6NKX - chains P and A of the 4 polymer chains in the assembly; structure by X-ray diffraction, 1.98 A resolution.

# Chain P
Molecule: 10-nt DNA strand
Sequence (10 nucleotides; each row starts with the number of its first residue):
     1 GCTGATGCTX
Modified / non-standard residues: 2DT (3'-deoxythymidine-5'-monophosphate) at position 10
Bound ions: Na+: DT9 (shared with Thr101(A), Val103(A), Ile106(A) of chain A)

# Chain A
Name: DNA polymerase beta
Organism: Homo sapiens
Notes: EC 2.7.7.7, 4.2.99.-
UniProt: P06746 (DPOLB_HUMAN); residues 1-335 here = UniProt positions 1-335
Chain sequence (335 residues; numbered 1 to 335; the number before each row is that of its first residue):
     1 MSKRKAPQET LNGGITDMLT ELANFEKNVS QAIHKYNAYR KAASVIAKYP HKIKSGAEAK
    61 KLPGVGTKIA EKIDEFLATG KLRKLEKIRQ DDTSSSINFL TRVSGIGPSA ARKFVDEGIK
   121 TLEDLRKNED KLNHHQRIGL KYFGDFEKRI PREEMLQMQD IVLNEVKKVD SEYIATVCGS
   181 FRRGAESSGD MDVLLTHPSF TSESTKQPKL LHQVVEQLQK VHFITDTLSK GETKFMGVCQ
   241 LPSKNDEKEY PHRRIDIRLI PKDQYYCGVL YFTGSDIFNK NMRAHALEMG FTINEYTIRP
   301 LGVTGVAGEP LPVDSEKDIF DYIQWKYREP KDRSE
Unresolved in the structure: 1-9
Sequence notes: engineered mutation Met289 (Lys in P06746)
Bound ions: Na+ site 1: Lys60, Leu62, Val65 (shared with 1 residue of chain D); Na+ site 2: Thr101, Val103, Ile106 (shared with DT9(P) of chain P); Mg2+: Asp190, Asp192 (together with 2'-deoxyguanosine-5'-triphosphate); Na+ site 3: Asp190, Asp192, Asp256 (together with 2'-deoxyguanosine-5'-triphosphate)
Small-molecule neighbours: 2'-deoxyguanosine-5'-triphosphate (DGT): Arg149, Gly179, Ser180, Arg183, Ser188, Gly189, Asp190, Asp192, Tyr271, Phe272, Thr273, Gly274, Ser275, Asp276, Asn279, Arg283
UniProt features mapped onto this chain:
  - region: Arg183 to Asp192 (DNA-binding)
  - active site: Lys72 (Nucleophile)
  - binding site (K(+)): Lys60, Leu62, Val65, Thr101, Val103, Ile106
  - binding site (Na(+)): Lys60, Leu62, Val65, Thr101, Val103, Ile106
  - binding site (dATP): Arg149, Ser180, Arg183, Gly189, Asp190
  - binding site (dCTP): Arg149, Ser180, Arg183, Gly189, Asp190
  - binding site (dGTP): Arg149, Ser180, Arg183, Gly189, Asp190, Asp192
  - binding site (dTTP): Arg149, Ser180, Arg183, Gly189, Asp190
  - binding site (Mg(2+)): Asp190, Asp192, Asp256
  - modified residue: Lys72 (N6-acetyllysine), Arg83 (Omega-N-methylarginine), Arg152 (Omega-N-methylarginine)
  - cross-link (Glycyl lysine isopeptide (Lys-Gly)): Lys41 (interchain with G-Cter in ubiquitin), Lys61 (interchain with G-Cter in ubiquitin), Lys81 (interchain with G-Cter in ubiquitin)
  - natural variant: Leu22 (L22P: Found in a gastric cancer sample; uncertain significance), Tyr39 (Y39C: Found in a gastric cancer sample; uncertain significance), Gly118 (G118V: Decreased DNA-directed DNA polymerase activity), Arg137 (R137Q: Decreased function in base-excision repair), Arg149 (R149I: Decreased DNA-directed DNA polymerase activity), Asp160 (D160N: Found in a gastric cancer sample; uncertain significance), Cys239 (C239R: Found in a gastric cancer sample; uncertain significance), Met289 (K289M: Found in a colon cancer sample; uncertain significance; this construct carries the variant), Asn294 (N294D: Found in a gastric cancer sample; uncertain significance), Glu295 (E295K: Found in a gastric cancer sample; uncertain significance)
  - mutagenesis: Phe25 (F25W: No effect on 5'-dRP lyase activity. Decreased ssDNA binding), His34 (H34G: Decreased 5'-dRP lyase activity. Decreased ssDNA binding), Lys35 (K35A: Decreased 5'-dRP lyase activity. Decreased ssDNA binding. Loss of 5'-dRP lyase activity; when associated with A-68 and A-72. Decreased ssDNA binding; when associated with A-68 and A-72 ...), Tyr39 (Y39F: No effect on 5'-dRP lyase activity; Y39Q: Abolishes DNA polymerase and 5'-dRP lyase activity), Lys41 (K41R: Abolishes ubiquitination; when associated with R-61 and R-81), Lys60 (K60A: Decreased 5'-dRP lyase activity. Decreased ssDNA binding), Lys61 (K61R: Abolishes ubiquitination; when associated with R-41 and R-81), Lys68 (K68A: No effect on 5'-dRP lyase activity. Decreased ssDNA binding. Loss of 5'-dRP lyase activity; when associated with A-35 and A-72. Decreased ssDNA binding; when associated with A-35 and A-72 ...), Glu71 (E71Q: No effect on 5'-dRP lyase activity. No effect on structure shown by circular dichroism. No effect on ssDNA binding), Lys72 (K72A: Severely reduced 5'-dRP lyase activity. Does not affect ssDNA binding. Loss of 5'-dRP lyase activity; when associated with A-35 and A-68. Decreased ssDNA binding ...), Glu75 (E75A: Slightly decreased 5'-dRP lyase activity. Decreased ssDNA binding. No effect on structure shown by circular dichroism), Lys81 (K81R: Abolishes ubiquitination; when associated with R-41 and R-61), 5 further mutagenesis entries in UniProt

# How chain P and chain A interact
Residue-residue contacts (14; chain P residue first):
  DG7(P) with Ser109(A), phosphate contact
  DC8(P) with Gly105(A), sugar contact; Gly107(A), hydrogen bond to the phosphate; Pro108(A), phosphate contact; Ser109(A), hydrogen bond to the phosphate; Ala110(A), hydrogen bond to the phosphate
  DT9(P) with Val103(A), phosphate contact; Ser104(A), phosphate contact; Gly105(A), hydrogen bond to the phosphate; Ile106(A), phosphate contact; His135(A), sugar contact
  2DT_10(P) with Arg254(A), salt bridge to the phosphate; Asp256(A), sugar contact; Tyr271(A), base contact
Interface residues without a listed pair, chain A (17 interface residues in all): Lys27, Asp192, Lys234, Met236, Phe272

# Summary
4 residues of chain P and 17 residues of chain A are in contact; the contacts include 4 hydrogen bonds and 1
salt bridge. Polar contacts include DC8(P)-Gly107(A), DC8(P)-Ser109(A) and DC8(P)-Ala110(A). Chain A binds
2'-deoxyguanosine-5'-triphosphate.
Chain P is a 10-nt DNA strand and chain A is DNA polymerase beta (Homo sapiens); the structure, Ternary
complex crystal structure of K289M variant of DNA polymerase Beta with "hot-spot sequence" with dGTP, was
determined by X-ray diffraction, deposited together with 6NKR, 6NKS, 6NKT, 6NKU, 6NKV, 6NKW and 3 further
entries.
